1VQP - chains 0 and M of the 32 polymer chains in the assembly; structure by X-ray diffraction, 2.25 A resolution.

== Chain 0 ==
Molecule: 23S ribosomal RNA
Organism: Haloarcula marismortui
Sequence (2922 nucleotides; row label = number of the first residue in the row):
     2 UUGGCUACUA UGCCAGCUGG UGGAUUGCUC GGCUCAGGCG CUGAUGAAGG ACGUGCCAAG
    62 CUGCGAUAAG CCAUGGGGAG CCGCACGGAG GCGAAGAACC AUGGAUUUCC GAAUGAGAAU
   122 CUCUCUAACA AUUGCUUCGC GCAAUGAGGA ACCCCGAGAA CUGAAACAUC UCAGUAUCGG
   182 GAGGAACAGA AAACGCAAUG UGAUGUCGUU AGUAACCGCG AGUGAACGCG AUACAGCCCA
   242 AACCGAAGCC CUCACGGGCA AUGUGGUGUC AGGGCUACCU CUCAUCAGCC GACCGUCUCG
   302 ACGAAGUCUC UUGGAACAGA GCGUGAUACA GGGUGACAAC CCCGUACUCG AGACCAGUAC
   362 GACGUGCGGU AGUGCCAGAG UAGCGGGGGU UGGAUAUCCC UCGCGAAUAA CGCAGGCAUC
   422 GACUGCGAAG GCUAAACACA ACCUGAGACC GAUAGUGAAC AAGUAGUGUG AACGAACGCU
   482 GCAAAGUACC CUCAGAAGGG AGGCGAAAUA GAGCAUGAAA UCAGUUGGCG AUCGAGCGAC
   542 AGGGCAUACA AGGUCCCUCG ACGAAUGACC GACGCGCGAG CGUCCAGUAA GACUCACGGG
   602 AAGCCGAUGU UCUGUCGUAC GUUUUGAAAA ACGAGCCAGG GAGUGUGUCU GCAUGGCAAG
   662 UCUAACCGGA GUAUCCGGGG AGGCACAGGG AAACCGACAU GGCCGCAGGG CUUUGCCCGA
   722 GGGCCGCCGU CUUCAAGGGC GGGGAGCCAU GUGGACACGA CCCGAAUCCG GACGAUCUAC
   782 GCAUGGACAA GAUGAAGCGU GCCGAAAGGC ACGUGGAAGU CUGUUAGAGU UGGUGUCCUA
   842 CAAUACCCUC UCGUGAUCUA UGUGUAGGGG UGAAAGGCCC AUCGAGUCCG GCAACAGCUG
   902 GUUCCAAUCG AAACAUGUCG AAGCAUGACC UCCGCCGAGG UAGUCUGUGA GGUAGAGCGA
   962 CCGAUUGGUG UGUCCGCCUC CGAGAGGAGU CGGCACACCU GUCAAACUCC AAACUUACAG
  1022 ACGCCGUUUG ACGCGGGGAU UCCGGUGCGC GGGGUAAGCC UGUGUACCAG GAGGGGAACA
  1082 ACCCAGAGAU AGGUUAAGGU CCCCAAGUGU GGAUUAAGUG UAAUCCUCUG AAGGUGGUCU
  1142 CGAGCCCUAG ACAGCCGGGA GGUGAGCUUA GAAGCAGCUA CCCUCUAAGA AAAGCGUAAC
  1202 AGCUUACCGG CCGAGGUUUG AGGCGCCCAA AAUGAUCGGG ACUCAAAUCC ACCACCGAGA
  1262 CCUGUCCGUA CCACUCAUAC UGGUAAUCGA GUAGAUUGGC GCUCUAAUUG GAUGGAAGUA
  1322 GGGGUGAAAA CUCCUAUGGA CCGAUUAGUG ACGAAAAUCC UGGCCAUAGU AGCAGCGAUA
  1382 GUCGGGUGAG AACCCCGACG GCCUAAUGGA UAAGGGUUCC UCAGCACUGC UGAUCAGCUG
  1442 AGGGUUAGCC GGUCCUAAGU CAUACCGCAA CUCGACUAUG ACGAAAUGGG AAACGGGUUA
  1502 AUAUUCCCGU GCCACUAUGC AGUGAAAGUU GACGCCCUGG GGUCGAUCAC GCUGGGCAUU
  1562 CGCCCAGUCG AACCGUCCAA CUCCGUGGAA GCCGUAAUGG CAGGAAGCGG ACGAACGGCG
  1622 GCAUAGGGAA ACGUGAUUCA ACCUGGGGCC CAUGAAAAGA CGAGCAUAGU GUCCGUACCG
  1682 AGAACCGACA CAGGUGUCCA UGGCGGCGAA AGCCAAGGCC UGUCGGGAGC AACCAACGUU
  1742 AGGGAAUUCG GCAAGUUAGU CCCGUACCUU CGGAAGAAGG GAUGCCUGCU CCGGAACGGA
  1802 GCAGGUCGCA GUGACUCGGA AGCUCGGACU GUCUAGUAAC AACAUAGGUG ACCGCAAAUC
  1862 CGCAAGGACU CGUACGGUCA CUGAAUCCUG CCCAGUGCAG GUAUCUGAAC ACCUCGUACA
  1922 AGAGGACGAA GGACCUGUCA ACGGCGGGGG UAACUAUGAC CCUCUUAAGG UAGCGUAGUA
  1982 CCUUGCCGCA UCAGUAGCGG CUUGCAUGAA UGGAUUAACC AGAGCUUCAC UGUCCCAACG
  2042 UUGGGCCCGG UGAACUGUAC AUUCCAGUGC GGAGUCUGGA GACACCCAGG GGGAAGCGAA
  2102 GACCCUAUGG AGCUUUACUG CAGGCUGUCG CUGAGACGUG GUCGCCGAUG UGCAGCAUAG
  2162 GUAGGAGACA CUACACAGGU ACCCGCGCUA GCGGGCCACC GAGUCAACAG UGAAAUACUA
  2222 CCCGUCGGUG ACUGCGACUC UCACUCCGGG AGGAGGACAC CGAUAGCCGG GCAGUUUGAC
  2282 UGGGGCGGUA CGCGCUCGAA AAGAUAUCGA GCGCGCCCUA UGGCUAUCUC AGCCGGGACA
  2342 GAGACCCGGC GAAGAGUGCA AGAGCAAAAG AUAGCUUGAC AGUGUUCUUC CCAACGAGGA
  2402 ACGCUGACGC GAAAGCGUGG UCUAGCGAAC CAAUUAGCCU GCUUGAUGCG GGCAAUUGAU
  2462 GACAGAAAAG CUACCCUAGG GAUAACAGAG UCGUCACUCG CAAGAGCACA UAUCGACCGA
  2522 GUGGCUUGCU ACCUCGAUGU CGGUUCCCUC CAUCCUGCCC GUGCAGAAGC GGGCAAGGGU
  2582 GAGGUUGUUC GCCUAUUAAA GGAGGUCGUG AGCUGGGUUU AGACCGUCGU GAGACAGGUC
  2642 GGCUGCUAUC UACUGGGUGU GUAAUGGUGU CUGACAAGAA CGACCGUAUA GUACGAGAGG
  2702 AACUACGGUU GGUGGCCACU GGUGUACCGG UUGUUCGAGA GAGCACGUGC CGGGUAGCCA
  2762 CGCCACACGG GGUAAGAGCU GAACGCAUCU AAGCUCGAAA CCCACUUGGA AAAGAGACAC
  2822 CGCCGAGGUC CCGCGUACAA GACGCGGUCG AUAGACUCGG GGUGUGCGCG UCGAGGUAAC
  2882 GAGACGUUAA GCCCACGAGC ACUAACAGAC CAAAGCCAUC AU
Disordered / not traced: 2-9, 126-127, 715, 971-998, 1560, 1952-1963, 2137-2236, 2339-2343, 2665-2666, 2915-2923
Modified / non-standard residues: 1MA (6-hydro-1-methyladenosine-5'-monophosphate) at position 628, OMU (o2'-methyluridine 5'-monophosphate) at position 2587, OMG (o2'-methylguanosine-5'-monophosphate) at position 2588, UR3 (3-methyluridine-5'-monophoshate) at position 2619, PSU (pseudouridine-5'-monophosphate) at position 2621
Sequence notes: modified residue (628, 2587-2588, 2619, 2621)
Ion coordination: Mg2+ site 1 near G28 (its only coordinating residue here); Sr2+ site 1: G33, C34, U457; Na+ site 1: C40, C443; Na+ site 2: G56, A59, G61; Sr2+ site 2: G84, C85 (shared with 1 residue of chain T); Sr2+ site 3: C85, A86, C87 (shared with 1 residue of chain T); Na+ site 3 near U107 (its only coordinating residue here); Mg2+ site 2 near U115 (its only coordinating residue here); Na+ site 4: C141, G142; Na+ site 5 near U146 (its only coordinating residue here); Sr2+ site 4: G147, A183 (shared with Asp157(M) of chain M); Mg2+ site 3: C162, U2276; 3 more K+ sites not listed; 76 more Mg2+ sites not listed; 56 more Na+ sites not listed; 87 more Sr2+ sites not listed

== Chain M ==
Name: 50S Ribosomal Protein L15E
Organism: Haloarcula marismortui
Amino-acid sequence (195 residues; row label = number of the first residue in the row; numbering starts at 0):
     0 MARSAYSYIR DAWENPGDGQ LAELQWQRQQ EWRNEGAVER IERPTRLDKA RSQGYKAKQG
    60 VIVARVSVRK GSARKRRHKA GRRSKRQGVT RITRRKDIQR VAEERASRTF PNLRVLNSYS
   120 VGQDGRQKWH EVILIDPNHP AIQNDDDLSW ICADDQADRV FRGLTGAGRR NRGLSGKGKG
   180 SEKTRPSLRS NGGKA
Disordered / not traced: 0
Sequence notes: conflict Glu13 (Lys14 in 55231501), Ala194 (Gly195 in 55231501)
Ion coordination: Na+: Ser106, Phe109, Leu112; Sr2+: Asp157 (shared with G147(0), A183(0) of chain 0)

== How chain 0 and chain M interact ==
Contacting residue pairs (272):
  U133(0) - Thr108(M)  hydrogen bond to the sugar
  U133(0) - Pro110(M)  base contact
  U134(0) - Thr108(M)  phosphate contact
  U134(0) - Phe109(M)  phosphate contact
  U134(0) - Asn111(M)  hydrogen bond to the sugar
  U134(0) - Leu112(M)  sugar contact
  G135(0) - Arg39(M)  salt bridge to the phosphate
  G135(0) - Ile61(M)  phosphate contact
  G135(0) - Phe109(M)  phosphate contact
  G135(0) - Asn111(M)  hydrogen bond to the sugar
  G135(0) - Leu112(M)  sugar contact
  G135(0) - Asp135(M)  hydrogen bond to the sugar
  C136(0) - Arg39(M)  salt bridge to the phosphate
  C136(0) - Gln58(M)  phosphate contact
  C136(0) - His138(M)  hydrogen bond to the sugar
  U137(0) - Gln58(M)  phosphate contact
  A144(0) - Asn137(M)  sugar contact
  A145(0) - Asn111(M)  sugar contact
  A145(0) - Asn137(M)  sugar contact
  U146(0) - Pro110(M)  sugar contact
  C154(0) - Arg188(M)  salt bridge to the phosphate
  C155(0) - Arg161(M)  hydrogen bond to the sugar
  C155(0) - Arg171(M)  hydrogen bond to the phosphate
  C155(0) - Ser186(M)  hydrogen bond to the phosphate
  C155(0) - Arg188(M)  salt bridge to the phosphate
  C155(0) - Ser189(M)  phosphate contact
  C156(0) - Arg99(M)  hydrogen bond to the phosphate
  C156(0) - Phe160(M)  sugar contact
  C156(0) - Arg161(M)  sugar contact
  C156(0) - Gly162(M)  sugar contact
  C156(0) - Arg171(M)  salt bridge to the phosphate
  C156(0) - Ser186(M)  phosphate contact
  C156(0) - Leu187(M)  hydrogen bond to the phosphate
  C156(0) - Arg188(M)  hydrogen bond to the phosphate
  G157(0) - Lys95(M)  hydrogen bond to the sugar
  G157(0) - Arg99(M)  salt bridge to the phosphate
  G157(0) - Asn170(M)  hydrogen bond to the phosphate
  G157(0) - Leu187(M)  phosphate contact
  A158(0) - Arg93(M)  hydrogen bond to the phosphate
  A158(0) - Arg94(M)  hydrogen bond to the phosphate
  G159(0) - Lys74(M)  salt bridge to the phosphate
  G159(0) - Arg93(M)  salt bridge to the phosphate
  A160(0) - Arg81(M)  hydrogen bond to the sugar
  A160(0) - Arg85(M)  phosphate contact
  A161(0) - Gly80(M)  sugar contact
  A161(0) - Arg81(M)  phosphate contact
  A161(0) - Arg82(M)  salt bridge to the phosphate
  A161(0) - Arg85(M)  phosphate contact
  A169(0) - Ser83(M)  phosphate contact
  U170(0) - Arg82(M)  salt bridge to the phosphate
  U170(0) - Ser83(M)  hydrogen bond to the phosphate
  U170(0) - Lys84(M)  hydrogen bond to the phosphate
  C171(0) - Arg82(M)  salt bridge to the phosphate
  C171(0) - Lys84(M)  phosphate contact
  U172(0) - Arg82(M)  hydrogen bond to the base
  C173(0) - Arg82(M)  base contact
  A174(0) - Arg85(M)  base contact
  G175(0) - Arg94(M)  hydrogen bond to the base
  G175(0) - Gly191(M)  sugar contact
  G175(0) - Gly192(M)  base contact
  G175(0) - Lys193(M)  phosphate contact
  G181(0) - Arg107(M)  hydrogen bond to the sugar
  G181(0) - Phe160(M)  hydrogen bond to the base
  G182(0) - Asp157(M)  phosphate contact
  G182(0) - Phe160(M)  sugar contact
  G182(0) - Arg161(M)  sugar contact
  A183(0) - Asp153(M)  phosphate contact
  A183(0) - Asp154(M)  sugar contact
  A183(0) - Ala156(M)  sugar contact
  A183(0) - Asp157(M)  phosphate contact
  A183(0) - Arg161(M)  hydrogen bond to the sugar
  A187(0) - Arg161(M)  phosphate contact
  C188(0) - Asp154(M)  phosphate contact
  C188(0) - Arg161(M)  salt bridge to the phosphate
  C188(0) - Leu163(M)  phosphate contact
  C188(0) - Arg171(M)  hydrogen bond to the phosphate
  C188(0) - Pro185(M)  hydrogen bond to the sugar
  C188(0) - Ser186(M)  sugar contact
  A189(0) - Leu163(M)  phosphate contact
  A189(0) - Arg168(M)  salt bridge to the phosphate
  A189(0) - Arg171(M)  salt bridge to the phosphate
  A189(0) - Arg184(M)  hydrogen bond to the phosphate
  A189(0) - Pro185(M)  sugar contact
  G190(0) - Leu173(M)  phosphate contact
  G190(0) - Lys176(M)  phosphate contact
  G190(0) - Arg184(M)  salt bridge to the phosphate
  A191(0) - Lys176(M)  salt bridge to the phosphate
  A192(0) - Lys176(M)  hydrogen bond to the base
  A193(0) - Ser174(M)  phosphate contact
  A193(0) - Lys176(M)  phosphate contact
  A194(0) - Lys176(M)  sugar contact
  A194(0) - Gly177(M)  phosphate contact
  C195(0) - Gly177(M)  phosphate contact
  C195(0) - Lys178(M)  hydrogen bond to the phosphate
  A204(0) - Lys176(M)  hydrogen bond to the sugar
  U205(0) - Arg184(M)  phosphate contact
  G206(0) - Arg184(M)  phosphate contact
  G206(0) - Pro185(M)  phosphate contact
  U207(0) - Pro185(M)  phosphate contact
  G225(0) - Lys193(M)  salt bridge to the phosphate
  A226(0) - Lys182(M)  hydrogen bond to the sugar
  A227(0) - Glu181(M)  sugar contact
  C239(0) - Asp146(M)  sugar contact
  C240(0) - Asp146(M)  phosphate contact
  A241(0) - Arg50(M)  sugar contact
  A241(0) - Ser51(M)  sugar contact
  A242(0) - Ser3(M)  phosphate contact
  A242(0) - Tyr5(M)  phosphate contact
  A242(0) - Arg50(M)  salt bridge to the phosphate
  A243(0) - Ala1(M)  hydrogen bond to the phosphate
  A243(0) - Ser3(M)  phosphate contact
  C244(0) - Ala1(M)  hydrogen bond to the phosphate
  C250(0) - Lys57(M)  sugar contact
  C251(0) - Gln58(M)  sugar contact
  C251(0) - His138(M)  sugar contact
  C251(0) - Pro139(M)  phosphate contact
  C251(0) - Ala140(M)  sugar contact
  C251(0) - Asn143(M)  hydrogen bond to the phosphate
  C252(0) - Pro139(M)  phosphate contact
  G259(0) - Gln58(M)  base contact
  C260(0) - Gln58(M)  sugar contact
  A261(0) - Arg42(M)  salt bridge to the phosphate
  A261(0) - Ala56(M)  sugar contact
  A262(0) - Arg42(M)  salt bridge to the phosphate
  U263(0) - Arg42(M)  hydrogen bond to the sugar
  U263(0) - Leu46(M)  phosphate contact
  G264(0) - Tyr5(M)  hydrogen bond to the phosphate
  G264(0) - Leu46(M)  phosphate contact
  G264(0) - Arg50(M)  salt bridge to the phosphate
  G264(0) - Ala56(M)  sugar contact
  U265(0) - Arg50(M)  salt bridge to the phosphate
  U265(0) - Lys55(M)  phosphate contact
  U265(0) - Ala56(M)  hydrogen bond to the phosphate
  G266(0) - Lys55(M)  salt bridge to the phosphate
  G266(0) - Lys57(M)  salt bridge to the phosphate
  G266(0) - Asp144(M)  phosphate contact
  C376(0) - Ala1(M)  hydrogen bond to the sugar
  C377(0) - Ala1(M)  sugar contact
  C377(0) - Arg2(M)  phosphate contact
  A378(0) - Arg9(M)  salt bridge to the phosphate
  G379(0) - Arg9(M)  sugar contact
  G379(0) - Lys48(M)  phosphate contact
  G379(0) - Ser51(M)  hydrogen bond to the base
  A380(0) - Arg9(M)  salt bridge to the phosphate
  A380(0) - Trp12(M)  sugar contact
  A380(0) - Glu13(M)  base contact
  A380(0) - Arg45(M)  salt bridge to the phosphate
  A380(0) - Lys48(M)  salt bridge to the phosphate
  G381(0) - Glu13(M)  base contact
  G381(0) - Pro15(M)  base contact
  G381(0) - Arg45(M)  salt bridge to the phosphate
  G381(0) - Lys48(M)  salt bridge to the phosphate
  G388(0) - Arg90(M)  sugar contact
  G388(0) - Thr92(M)  base contact
  G389(0) - Arg90(M)  salt bridge to the phosphate
  G389(0) - Thr92(M)  base contact
  G390(0) - Lys84(M)  salt bridge to the phosphate
  G390(0) - Arg94(M)  sugar contact
  U391(0) - Lys84(M)  salt bridge to the phosphate
  U391(0) - Arg85(M)  salt bridge to the phosphate
  U391(0) - Arg94(M)  sugar contact
  U391(0) - Lys193(M)  hydrogen bond to the sugar
  U392(0) - Lys182(M)  sugar contact
  U392(0) - Lys193(M)  sugar contact
  G393(0) - Glu181(M)  base contact
  G393(0) - Lys182(M)  hydrogen bond to the base
  G394(0) - Lys178(M)  base contact
  G394(0) - Gly179(M)  base contact
  G394(0) - Glu181(M)  hydrogen bond to the base
  G394(0) - Lys182(M)  hydrogen bond to the base
  U398(0) - Gly179(M)  hydrogen bond to the sugar
  C399(0) - Gly172(M)  phosphate contact
  C399(0) - Gly179(M)  sugar contact
  C399(0) - Thr183(M)  sugar contact
  C399(0) - Ala194(M)  hydrogen bond to the sugar
  C400(0) - Arg94(M)  hydrogen bond to the sugar
  C400(0) - Arg169(M)  phosphate contact
  C400(0) - Asn170(M)  phosphate contact
  C400(0) - Gly172(M)  phosphate contact
  C401(0) - Thr92(M)  hydrogen bond to the base
  C401(0) - Arg93(M)  hydrogen bond to the sugar
  C401(0) - Arg94(M)  sugar contact
  C401(0) - Lys95(M)  phosphate contact
  C401(0) - Asp96(M)  phosphate contact
  C401(0) - Asn170(M)  phosphate contact
  U402(0) - Gly70(M)  phosphate contact
  U402(0) - Thr92(M)  sugar contact
  U402(0) - Asp96(M)  phosphate contact
  U402(0) - Ile97(M)  hydrogen bond to the phosphate
  C403(0) - Lys69(M)  phosphate contact
  C403(0) - Gly70(M)  hydrogen bond to the phosphate
  C403(0) - Lys127(M)  salt bridge to the phosphate
  G404(0) - Lys69(M)  salt bridge to the phosphate
  G404(0) - Gln122(M)  hydrogen bond to the phosphate
  A407(0) - Asn14(M)  phosphate contact
  U409(0) - Glu13(M)  base contact
  G416(0) - Lys178(M)  salt bridge to the phosphate
  G417(0) - Lys178(M)  hydrogen bond to the phosphate
  G431(0) - Lys48(M)  salt bridge to the phosphate
  G431(0) - Ser51(M)  sugar contact
  G431(0) - Gln52(M)  hydrogen bond to the phosphate
  G431(0) - Asn116(M)  hydrogen bond to the phosphate
  G432(0) - Asn116(M)  phosphate contact
  G432(0) - Trp149(M)  sugar contact
  G432(0) - Gly165(M)  hydrogen bond to the phosphate
  C433(0) - Trp149(M)  sugar contact
  C433(0) - Gln155(M)  phosphate contact
  C433(0) - Arg158(M)  salt bridge to the phosphate
  C433(0) - Arg168(M)  salt bridge to the phosphate
  U434(0) - Gln155(M)  hydrogen bond to the phosphate
  C770(0) - Ala79(M)  phosphate contact
  C770(0) - Gly80(M)  hydrogen bond to the phosphate
  C770(0) - Arg81(M)  hydrogen bond to the phosphate
  G771(0) - Ala79(M)  phosphate contact
  G771(0) - Arg81(M)  salt bridge to the phosphate
  G869(0) - Lys78(M)  sugar contact
  G870(0) - Lys78(M)  phosphate contact
  C1467(0) - Gly35(M)  phosphate contact
  C1467(0) - Ala36(M)  hydrogen bond to the phosphate
  G1468(0) - Ala36(M)  phosphate contact
  C1469(0) - Arg68(M)  salt bridge to the phosphate
  C1469(0) - Arg73(M)  salt bridge to the phosphate
  C1469(0) - Arg104(M)  salt bridge to the phosphate
  A1470(0) - Arg68(M)  salt bridge to the phosphate
  A1470(0) - Ala72(M)  phosphate contact
  A1470(0) - Arg73(M)  hydrogen bond to the phosphate
  A1470(0) - Arg93(M)  salt bridge to the phosphate
  A1470(0) - Lys95(M)  hydrogen bond to the sugar
  A1470(0) - Val100(M)  phosphate contact
  A1471(0) - Val100(M)  phosphate contact
  A1471(0) - Arg104(M)  salt bridge to the phosphate
  A1471(0) - Arg107(M)  hydrogen bond to the phosphate
  C1472(0) - Arg107(M)  salt bridge to the phosphate
  G1863(0) - Arg75(M)  phosphate contact
  C1864(0) - Arg73(M)  base contact
  C1864(0) - Lys74(M)  sugar contact
  C1864(0) - Arg75(M)  salt bridge to the phosphate
  G2121(0) - Arg76(M)  base contact
  G2121(0) - Ser83(M)  sugar contact
  G2121(0) - Gln86(M)  hydrogen bond to the base
  C2122(0) - Arg76(M)  hydrogen bond to the base
  C2122(0) - Gln86(M)  hydrogen bond to the sugar
  C2122(0) - Gly87(M)  phosphate contact
  C2122(0) - Val88(M)  phosphate contact
  A2123(0) - Arg76(M)  hydrogen bond to the sugar
  A2123(0) - Val88(M)  hydrogen bond to the phosphate
  A2123(0) - Thr89(M)  hydrogen bond to the phosphate
  G2124(0) - Thr89(M)  phosphate contact
  G2131(0) - Gly124(M)  hydrogen bond to the base
  C2132(0) - Asp123(M)  sugar contact
  C2132(0) - Gly124(M)  hydrogen bond to the sugar
  C2243(0) - Trp25(M)  sugar contact
  A2244(0) - Trp25(M)  hydrogen bond to the sugar
  A2244(0) - Gln29(M)  sugar contact
  A2244(0) - Arg32(M)  hydrogen bond to the phosphate
  C2245(0) - Gln29(M)  phosphate contact
  C2245(0) - Arg32(M)  salt bridge to the phosphate
  C2262(0) - Gly124(M)  base contact
  C2262(0) - Arg125(M)  sugar contact
  G2263(0) - Lys69(M)  sugar contact
  G2263(0) - Gly70(M)  sugar contact
  G2263(0) - Arg73(M)  sugar contact
  A2264(0) - Ser71(M)  hydrogen bond to the phosphate
  A2266(0) - Arg90(M)  salt bridge to the phosphate
  G2272(0) - Arg76(M)  base contact
  C2273(0) - Arg76(M)  hydrogen bond to the base
  A2274(0) - His77(M)  sugar contact
  A2274(0) - Gly80(M)  phosphate contact
  A2274(0) - Arg81(M)  hydrogen bond to the sugar
  A2274(0) - Gln86(M)  hydrogen bond to the sugar
  G2275(0) - Gly80(M)  phosphate contact
  G2275(0) - Arg81(M)  sugar contact
Other interface residues (no listed pair), chain 0 (123 interface residues in all): U176, G184, A430, A1865, U2133, U2246, U2265
Other interface residues (no listed pair), chain M (122 interface residues in all): Tyr54, Gly59, Ser66, Ile91, Glu103, Asp145, Thr164

== Summary ==
123 residues of chain 0 face 122 of chain M across their interface, with 75 hydrogen bonds and 51 salt
bridges. Among the polar pairs are U172(0)-Arg82(M), G175(0)-Arg94(M) and G181(0)-Phe160(M). The Sr2+ site 1
is built by G33(0), C34(0) and U457(0).
Here chain 0 is 23S ribosomal RNA and chain M is 50S Ribosomal Protein L15E, both from Haloarcula marismortui.
Entry 1VQP (The structure of the transition state analogue "RAP" bound to the large ribosomal subunit of
haloarcula ...) was determined by X-ray diffraction (same publication as 1VQ4, 1VQ5, 1VQ8, 1VQ9, 1VQK, 1VQL,
1VQM and 1VQO).
